Entry 5HUM (X-ray diffraction, 1.60 A resolution); this record covers chains B and C of the 4 polymer chains in the assembly.

Chain B (and C):
Protein: neuraminidase
Source organism: Influenza A virus (A/chicken/Sichuan/NCJPL1/2014(H5N6))
Notes: chain C of this document is another copy of the same molecule, construct and numbering; everything in this record applies to it too
Chain sequence (391 residues; row label = number of the first residue in the row):
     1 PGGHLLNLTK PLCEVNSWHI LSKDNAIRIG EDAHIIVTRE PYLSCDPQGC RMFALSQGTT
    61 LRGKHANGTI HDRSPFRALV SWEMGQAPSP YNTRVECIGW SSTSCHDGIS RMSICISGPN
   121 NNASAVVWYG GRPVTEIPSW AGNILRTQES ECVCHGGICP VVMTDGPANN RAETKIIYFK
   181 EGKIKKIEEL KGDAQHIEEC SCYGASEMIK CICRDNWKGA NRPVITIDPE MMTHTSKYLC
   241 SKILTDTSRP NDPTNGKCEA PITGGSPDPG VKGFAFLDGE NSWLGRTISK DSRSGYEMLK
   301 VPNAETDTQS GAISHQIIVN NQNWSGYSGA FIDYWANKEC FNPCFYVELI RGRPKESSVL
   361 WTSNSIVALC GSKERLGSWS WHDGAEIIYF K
Unresolved in the structure: 1-2
Disulfide bonds: Cys-13/Cys-340, Cys-45/Cys-50, Cys-97/Cys-115, Cys-105/Cys-152, Cys-154/Cys-159, Cys-200/Cys-213, Cys-202/Cys-211, Cys-240/Cys-258, Cys-344/Cys-370
Covalently attached groups: N-acetylglucosamine (NAG) linked to Asn-7, Asn-67
Bound ions: Ca2+: Asp-215, Gly-219, Asp-246, Pro-269

Chain B / chain C interface:
Residue-residue contacts - 68 pairs, chain B then chain C:
  His-19(B) / Val-126(C)
  His-19(B) / Pro-133(C)
  His-19(B) / Glu-136(C)
  Ile-20(B) / Ile-98(C)  hydrophobic
  Ile-20(B) / Ser-117(C)
  Leu-21(B) / Ile-98(C)
  Leu-21(B) / Trp-128(C)
  Leu-21(B) / Pro-133(C)  hydrophobic
  Ser-22(B) / Ile-98(C)
  Lys-23(B) / Pro-75(C)
  Lys-23(B) / Phe-76(C)
  Lys-23(B) / Ile-98(C)
  Asn-25(B) / Phe-76(C)
  Arg-28(B) / Gln-57(C)  hydrogen bond (side chain-backbone)
  Arg-28(B) / Gly-58(C)  hydrogen bond (side chain-backbone)
  Arg-28(B) / His-65(C)  hydrogen bond (backbone-side chain)
  Arg-28(B) / Phe-76(C)
  Ile-29(B) / Gly-58(C)
  Ile-29(B) / Pro-90(C)  hydrophobic
  Glu-31(B) / Gly-63(C)
  Glu-31(B) / Lys-64(C)  hydrogen bond (side chain-backbone)
  Glu-31(B) / His-65(C)
  Asp-32(B) / His-34(C)  hydrogen bond (backbone-side chain)
  Asp-32(B) / Thr-60(C)  hydrogen bond
  Asp-32(B) / Arg-62(C)
  Asp-32(B) / Gly-63(C)
  Ala-33(B) / His-34(C)
  Ala-33(B) / Tyr-91(C)
  His-34(B) / His-34(C)
  His-34(B) / Tyr-91(C)  hydrogen bond (backbone-side chain)
  Pro-47(B) / Arg-132(C)  hydrogen bond (backbone-side chain)
  Glu-83(B) / Thr-93(C)
  Glu-83(B) / Arg-94(C)
  Met-84(B) / Trp-128(C)  hydrophobic
  Gly-85(B) / Val-95(C)
  Gln-86(B) / Pro-90(C)
  Gln-86(B) / Tyr-91(C)
  Gln-86(B) / Thr-93(C)  hydrogen bond (side chain-backbone)
  Ser-89(B) / Tyr-91(C)
  Tyr-91(B) / Tyr-91(C)  hydrophobic
  Asp-333(B) / Arg-132(C)  salt bridge
  Trp-335(B) / Arg-132(C)
  Ala-336(B) / Arg-132(C)
  Ser-372(B) / Glu-136(C)  hydrogen bond
  Glu-374(B) / Glu-136(C)
  Glu-374(B) / Pro-138(C)
  Leu-376(B) / Ser-124(C)
  Leu-376(B) / Glu-136(C)
  Leu-376(B) / Pro-138(C)
  Gly-377(B) / Asn-122(C)
  Ser-378(B) / Pro-119(C)
  Trp-379(B) / Ser-74(C)
  Trp-379(B) / Pro-75(C)
  Trp-379(B) / Trp-100(C)
  Trp-379(B) / Gly-118(C)
  Trp-379(B) / Pro-119(C)
  Ser-380(B) / Pro-75(C)
  Trp-381(B) / Pro-75(C)
  Trp-381(B) / Ile-98(C)  hydrophobic
  Trp-381(B) / Ser-117(C)
  His-382(B) / Phe-76(C)
  Asp-383(B) / Phe-76(C)
  Gly-384(B) / Phe-76(C)
  Ala-385(B) / His-65(C)
  Glu-386(B) / His-65(C)  hydrogen bond (backbone-side chain)
  Tyr-389(B) / Lys-64(C)  hydrogen bond (backbone-side chain)
  Tyr-389(B) / His-65(C)
  Tyr-389(B) / Asn-67(C)  hydrogen bond
Other interface residues (no listed pair), chain B (46 interface residues in all): Ile-27, Asp-46, Gln-48, Gly-49, Arg-62, Asn-337, Lys-338, Lys-373, Arg-375, Phe-390
Other interface residues (no listed pair), chain C (33 interface residues in all): Thr-59, Asn-92, Ile-137

In short:
46 residues of chain B and 33 residues of chain C are in contact, with 13 hydrogen bonds and 1 salt bridge.
Polar contacts include Asp-333(B)/Arg-132(C), Arg-28(B)/Gln-57(C) and Arg-28(B)/Gly-58(C). Covalently linked
N-acetylglucosamine: at Asn-7(B) and Asn-67(B). Asp-215(B), Gly-219(B), Asp-246(B) and Pro-269(B) form the
Ca2+ site.
Both chains are neuraminidase (Influenza A virus (A/chicken/Sichuan/NCJPL1/2014(H5N6))). Entry 5HUM (The
crystal structure of neuraminidase from A/Sichuan/26221/2014 influenza virus) was determined by X-ray
diffraction (same publication as 5HU8, 5HUF, 5HUG, 5HUK and 5HUN).
